4UAW - chains P and A of the 4 polymer chains in the assembly; structure by X-ray diffraction, 1.90 A resolution.

# Chain P
Molecule: 10-nt DNA strand
Sequence (10 nucleotides; row label = number of the first residue in the row):
     1 GCTGATGCGC
Metal / ion sites: Na+: DG9 (shared with Thr-101(A), Val-103(A), Ile-106(A) of chain A); Ca2+: DC10 (together with 8-oxo-2'-deoxyguanosine-5'-triphosphate) (shared with Asp-190(A), Asp-192(A), Asp-256(A) of chain A)

# Chain A
Name: DNA polymerase beta
From: Homo sapiens
Notes: EC 2.7.7.7, 4.2.99.-
UniProtKB: P06746 (DPOLB_HUMAN); residue numbers follow UniProt; this construct covers 1-335
Chain sequence (335 residues; numbered 1 to 335; the number before each row is that of its first residue):
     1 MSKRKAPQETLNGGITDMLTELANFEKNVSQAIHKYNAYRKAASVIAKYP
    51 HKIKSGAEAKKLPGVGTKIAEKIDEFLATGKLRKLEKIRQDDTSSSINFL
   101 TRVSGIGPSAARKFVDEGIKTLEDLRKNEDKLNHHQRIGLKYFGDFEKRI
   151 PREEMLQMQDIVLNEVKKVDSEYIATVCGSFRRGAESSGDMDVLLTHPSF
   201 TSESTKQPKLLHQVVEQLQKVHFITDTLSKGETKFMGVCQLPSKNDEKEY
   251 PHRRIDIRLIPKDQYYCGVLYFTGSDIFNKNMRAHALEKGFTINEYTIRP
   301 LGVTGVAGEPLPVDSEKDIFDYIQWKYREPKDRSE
Disordered / not traced: 1-9
Metal / ion sites: Na+ site 1: Lys-60, Leu-62, Val-65 (shared with 1 residue of chain D); Na+ site 2: Thr-101, Val-103, Ile-106 (shared with DG9(P) of chain P); Ca2+ site 1: Asp-190, Asp-192, Asp-256 (together with 8-oxo-2'-deoxyguanosine-5'-triphosphate) (shared with DC10(P) of chain P); Ca2+ site 2: Asp-190, Asp-192 (together with 8-oxo-2'-deoxyguanosine-5'-triphosphate)
Small-molecule neighbours: 8-oxo-2'-deoxyguanosine-5'-triphosphate (8DG): Arg-149, Gly-179, Ser-180, Arg-183, Ser-187, Ser-188, Gly-189, Asp-190, Asp-192, Tyr-271, Phe-272, Thr-273, Gly-274, Ser-275, Asp-276, Asn-279
Swiss-Prot annotation at these positions:
  - region: Arg-183 to Asp-192 (DNA-binding)
  - active site: Lys-72 (Nucleophile)
  - binding site (K(+)): Lys-60, Leu-62, Val-65, Thr-101, Val-103, Ile-106
  - binding site (Na(+)): Lys-60, Leu-62, Val-65, Thr-101, Val-103, Ile-106
  - binding site (dATP): Arg-149, Ser-180, Arg-183, Gly-189, Asp-190
  - binding site (dCTP): Arg-149, Ser-180, Arg-183, Gly-189, Asp-190
  - binding site (dGTP): Arg-149, Ser-180, Arg-183, Gly-189, Asp-190, Asp-192
  - binding site (dTTP): Arg-149, Ser-180, Arg-183, Gly-189, Asp-190
  - binding site (Mg(2+)): Asp-190, Asp-192, Asp-256
  - modified residue: Lys-72 (N6-acetyllysine), Arg-83 (Omega-N-methylarginine), Arg-152 (Omega-N-methylarginine)
  - cross-link (Glycyl lysine isopeptide (Lys-Gly)): Lys-41 (interchain with G-Cter in ubiquitin), Lys-61 (interchain with G-Cter in ubiquitin), Lys-81 (interchain with G-Cter in ubiquitin)
  - natural variant: Leu-22 (L22P: Found in a gastric cancer sample; uncertain significance), Tyr-39 (Y39C: Found in a gastric cancer sample; uncertain significance), Gly-118 (G118V: Decreased DNA-directed DNA polymerase activity), Arg-137 (R137Q: Decreased function in base-excision repair), Arg-149 (R149I: Decreased DNA-directed DNA polymerase activity), Asp-160 (D160N: Found in a gastric cancer sample; uncertain significance), Cys-239 (C239R: Found in a gastric cancer sample; uncertain significance), Lys-289 (K289M: Found in a colon cancer sample; uncertain significance), Asn-294 (N294D: Found in a gastric cancer sample; uncertain significance), Glu-295 (E295K: Found in a gastric cancer sample; uncertain significance)
  - mutagenesis: Phe-25 (F25W: No effect on 5'-dRP lyase activity. Decreased ssDNA binding), His-34 (H34G: Decreased 5'-dRP lyase activity. Decreased ssDNA binding), Lys-35 (K35A: Decreased 5'-dRP lyase activity. Decreased ssDNA binding. Loss of 5'-dRP lyase activity; when associated with A-68 and A-72. Decreased ssDNA binding; when associated with A-68 and A-72 ...), Tyr-39 (Y39F: No effect on 5'-dRP lyase activity; Y39Q: Abolishes DNA polymerase and 5'-dRP lyase activity), Lys-41 (K41R: Abolishes ubiquitination; when associated with R-61 and R-81), Lys-60 (K60A: Decreased 5'-dRP lyase activity. Decreased ssDNA binding), Lys-61 (K61R: Abolishes ubiquitination; when associated with R-41 and R-81), Lys-68 (K68A: No effect on 5'-dRP lyase activity. Decreased ssDNA binding. Loss of 5'-dRP lyase activity; when associated with A-35 and A-72. Decreased ssDNA binding; when associated with A-35 and A-72 ...), Glu-71 (E71Q: No effect on 5'-dRP lyase activity. No effect on structure shown by circular dichroism. No effect on ssDNA binding), Lys-72 (K72A: Severely reduced 5'-dRP lyase activity. Does not affect ssDNA binding. Loss of 5'-dRP lyase activity; when associated with A-35 and A-68. Decreased ssDNA binding ...), Glu-75 (E75A: Slightly decreased 5'-dRP lyase activity. Decreased ssDNA binding. No effect on structure shown by circular dichroism), Lys-81 (K81R: Abolishes ubiquitination; when associated with R-41 and R-61), 5 further mutagenesis entries in UniProt

# Chain P / chain A interface
Pairs across the interface (16):
  DG7(P) / Ser-109(A)  phosphate contact
  DC8(P) / Gly-105(A)  sugar contact
  DC8(P) / Gly-107(A)  hydrogen bond to the phosphate
  DC8(P) / Pro-108(A)  phosphate contact
  DC8(P) / Ser-109(A)  hydrogen bond to the phosphate
  DC8(P) / Ala-110(A)  hydrogen bond to the phosphate
  DG9(P) / Val-103(A)  phosphate contact
  DG9(P) / Ser-104(A)  phosphate contact
  DG9(P) / Gly-105(A)  hydrogen bond to the phosphate
  DG9(P) / Ile-106(A)  phosphate contact
  DG9(P) / His-135(A)  sugar contact
  DG9(P) / Arg-254(A)  phosphate contact
  DC10(P) / Asp-192(A)  phosphate contact
  DC10(P) / Arg-254(A)  salt bridge to the phosphate
  DC10(P) / Asp-256(A)  phosphate contact
  DC10(P) / Tyr-271(A)  hydrogen bond to the base
Interface residues without a listed pair, chain A (16 interface residues in all): Asp-190, Met-236, Phe-272

# Summary
Chain P and chain A form an interface of 4 and 16 residues respectively, with 5 hydrogen bonds and 1 salt
bridge. Among the polar pairs are DC10(P)/Tyr-271(A), DC8(P)/Gly-107(A) and DC8(P)/Ser-109(A). Chain A binds
8-oxo-2'-deoxyguanosine-5'-triphosphate.
Chain P is a 10-nt DNA strand and chain A is DNA polymerase beta (Homo sapiens); the structure, DNA polymerase
beta substrate complex with a templating adenine and incoming 8-oxodGTP, 0 s, was determined by X-ray
diffraction, deposited together with 4UAY, 4UAZ, 4UB1, 4UB2, 4UB3, 4UB4 and 3 further entries.
